4FA1 - chains C and D of the 6 polymer chains in the assembly; structure by X-ray diffraction, 2.18 A resolution.

[Chain C]
Protein: Methylamine dehydrogenase light chain
Organism: Paracoccus denitrificans
Notes: EC 1.4.9.1
UniProtKB: P22619 (DHML_PARDE); residues 1-131 here correspond to UniProt positions 58-188 (UniProt number = residue number + 57)
Amino-acid sequence (137 residues; row label = number of the first residue in the row):
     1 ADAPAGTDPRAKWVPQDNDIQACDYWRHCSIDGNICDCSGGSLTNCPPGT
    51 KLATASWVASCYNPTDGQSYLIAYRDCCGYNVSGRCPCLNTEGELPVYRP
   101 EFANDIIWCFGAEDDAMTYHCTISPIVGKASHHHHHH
Not modelled in the structure: 1-6, 132-137
Construct notes: expression tag (132-137)
Modified / non-standard residues: W57 (2-amino-3-(6,7-dioxo-6,7-dihydro-1H-indol-3-yl)-propionic acid; TRQ)
Curated features (UniProtKB/Swiss-Prot):
  - modified residue: W57 (Tryptophylquinone)
  - cross-link: W57 to W108 (Tryptophan tryptophylquinone (Trp-Trp))
Cystine bridges: C23-C88, C29-C61, C36-C121, C38-C86, C46-C77, C78-C109
Covalent attachments: covalent link W57-W108
Reported in the primary citation:
  - post-translational modification sites: W57, W108
  - contacts within the chain: W57-W108

[Chain D]
Protein: Methylamine dehydrogenase heavy chain
Organism: Paracoccus denitrificans
Notes: EC 1.4.99.3
UniProtKB: A1BB97 (A1BB97_PARDP); residues 2-386 here correspond to UniProt positions 33-417 (UniProt number = residue number + 31)
Amino-acid sequence (385 residues; numbered 2 to 386; the number before each row is that of its first residue):
     2 DAPEAETQAQETQGQAAARAAAADLAAGQDDEPRILEAPAPDARRVYVND
    52 PAHFAAVTQQFVIDGEAGRVIGMIDGGFLPNPVVADDGSFIAHASTVFSR
   102 IARGERTDYVEVFDPVTLLPTADIELPDAPRFLVGTYPWMTSLTPDGKTL
   152 LFYQFSPAPAVGVVDLEGKAFKRMLDVPDCYHIFPTAPDTFFMHCRDGSL
   202 AKVAFGTEGTPEITHTEVFHPEDEFLINHPAYSQKAGRLVWPTYTGKIHQ
   252 IDLSSGDAKFLPAVEALTEAERADGWRPGGWQQVAYHRALDRIYLLVDQR
   302 DEWRHKTASRFVVVLDAKTGERLAKFEMGHEIDSINVSQDEKPLLYALST
   352 GDKTLYIHDAESGEELRSVNQLGHGPQVITTADMG
Not modelled in the structure: 2-10
Cystine bridges: C181-C196

[Interface between chain C and chain D]
Pairs across the interface (84; chain C residue first):
  P9(C) with R305(D), hydrogen bond (backbone-side chain); T308(D)
  R10(C) with D299(D), salt bridge; Q300(D); R301(D); D302(D), hydrogen bond (backbone-backbone); R305(D); T308(D); A309(D), hydrogen bond (side chain-backbone); R311(D); E332(D), salt bridge
  A11(C) with R305(D)
  K12(C) with D302(D), salt bridge
  W13(C) with R305(D)
  D32(C) with F55(D)
  G79(C) with A103(D); R104(D)
  Y80(C) with A103(D)
  N81(C) with A56(D); A57(D), hydrogen bond (side chain-backbone); A103(D)
  V82(C) with H54(D); F55(D); A56(D), hydrophobic
  L89(C) with R305(D)
  N90(C) with R305(D), hydrogen bond
  T91(C) with W304(D), hydrogen bond (side chain-backbone); H306(D); K307(D)
  E92(C) with W304(D)
  G93(C) with W304(D)
  E94(C) with Y245(D), hydrogen bond (backbone-side chain); W304(D); H306(D), salt bridge; K307(D), salt bridge
  L95(C) with F226(D), hydrophobic; Y245(D); W304(D), hydrophobic
  P96(C) with F226(D); L227(D); N229(D); Y245(D)
  V97(C) with F133(D), hydrophobic; Y138(D), hydrophobic; M141(D), hydrophobic; Y182(D); H183(D); N229(D), hydrogen bond (backbone-side chain)
  Y98(C) with Y182(D), hydrophobic; H195(D); R197(D); E225(D), hydrogen bond (side chain-backbone); F226(D); L227(D), hydrogen bond (side chain-backbone)
  R99(C) with R197(D); E223(D), hydrogen bond (side chain-backbone)
  P100(C) with F156(D), hydrophobic; Y182(D); R197(D)
  N104(C) with K307(D), hydrogen bond
  D105(C) with V135(D); G136(D), hydrogen bond (backbone-backbone); Y138(D), hydrogen bond; N229(D), hydrogen bond; W282(D); K307(D), salt bridge
  I106(C) with F133(D), hydrophobic; L134(D); V135(D), hydrophobic
  I107(C) with F55(D), hydrophobic; F79(D), hydrophobic; L80(D), hydrophobic; L134(D), hydrogen bond (backbone-backbone)
  W108(C) with F156(D), hydrophobic
  F110(C) with F156(D), hydrophobic; S157(D)
  M117(C) with F79(D); R107(D); L134(D)
  T118(C) with F79(D); F99(D); A103(D), hydrogen bond (side chain-backbone)
  Y119(C) with F55(D), hydrophobic; F79(D)
Also at the interface, not in a pair above, chain C (33 interface residues in all): G33, E101
Also at the interface, not in a pair above, chain D (46 interface residues in all): A53, I102, C196, H221, S310

[Summary]
33 residues of chain C face 46 of chain D across their interface; the contacts include 17 hydrogen bonds and 6
salt bridges. Among the polar pairs are R10(C)-D299(D), R10(C)-E332(D) and K12(C)-D302(D). From the paper:
modification sites W57(C) and W108(C); contacts within the chain involving W57(C) and W108(C).
Chain C is Methylamine dehydrogenase light chain and chain D is Methylamine dehydrogenase heavy chain, both
from Paracoccus denitrificans; the structure, Crystal Structure of WT MauG in Complex with Pre-Methylamine
Dehydrogenase Aged 130 Days, was determined by X-ray diffraction together with 4FA4, 4FA5, 4FA9, 4FAN, 4FAV
and 4FB1 from the same study.
